2BVR - chains H and L of the 3 polymer chains in the assembly; structure by X-ray diffraction, 1.25 A resolution.

[Chain H]
Protein: Alpha thrombin
From: Homo sapiens
Notes: EC 3.4.21.5; fragment: large subunit, residues 364-622
Reference sequence: P00734 (THRB_HUMAN); aligned in 2 segments with insertions or deletions, so no single offset holds: 16-146 ~ UniProt 364-509; 149-247 ~ UniProt 516-622
Sequence (252 residues; each row starts with the number of its first residue; note: 3 numbers in that range are skipped by the numbering (no residue carries them; nothing is unmodelled there); a row labelled like 60A-60I holds insertion residues (60A, then the next letters in order)):
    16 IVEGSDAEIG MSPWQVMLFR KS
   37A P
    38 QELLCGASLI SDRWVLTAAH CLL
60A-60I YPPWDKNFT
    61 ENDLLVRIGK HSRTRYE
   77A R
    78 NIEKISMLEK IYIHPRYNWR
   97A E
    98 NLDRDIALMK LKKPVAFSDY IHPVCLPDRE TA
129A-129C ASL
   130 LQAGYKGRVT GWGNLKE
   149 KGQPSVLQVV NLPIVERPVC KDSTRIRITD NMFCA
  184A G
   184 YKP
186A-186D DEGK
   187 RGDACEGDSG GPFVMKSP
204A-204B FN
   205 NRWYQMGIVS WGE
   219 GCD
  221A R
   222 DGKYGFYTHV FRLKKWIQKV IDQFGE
Unresolved in the structure: 247
Disulfides: Cys42-Cys58, Cys168-Cys182, Cys191-Cys220
Small-molecule neighbours: 4CP (2-[2-(4-chloro-phenylsulfanyl)-acetylamino]-3-(4-guanidino-phenyl)-propionamide): Trp60D, Asp189, Ala190, Cys191, Glu192, Ser195, Val213, Ser214, Trp215, Gly216, Glu217, Gly219, Cys220, Gly226, Phe227, Tyr228
UniProt features mapped onto this chain:
  - active site (Charge relay system): His57, Asp102
  - glycosylation: Asn60G (N-linked (GlcNAc...) (complex) asparagine)

[Chain L]
Protein: Alpha thrombin
From: Homo sapiens
Notes: EC 3.4.21.5; fragment: small subunit, residues 328-363
Reference sequence: P00734 (THRB_HUMAN); the construct lacks a stretch of the UniProt sequence and is renumbered around it, so the offset changes along the chain: -5 to -1 = UniProt 328-332; 1-14 = UniProt 336-349; 15-17 = UniProt 361-363
Sequence (36 residues; numbered -5 to 17 plus 14 insertion-coded residues; 1 number in that range is skipped by the numbering (no residue carries it; nothing is unmodelled there); the number before each row is that of its first residue; a row labelled like 0A-0B holds insertion residues (0A, then the next letters in order); numbers below 1 keep their minus sign (Thr-5 is residue -5)):
    -5 TFGSG
 0A-0B EA
    1A D
     1 CGLRPLFEKK SLED
14A-14K KTERELLESYI
    15 DGR
Unresolved in the structure: -5 to -1, 0A, 16-17
UniProt features mapped onto this chain:
  - site: Arg17 (Cleavage)

[How chain H and chain L interact]
Disulfides between the chains: Cys122(H)-Cys1(L)
Residue-residue contacts - 59 pairs, chain H then chain L:
  Glu23(H) - Phe7(L)
  Glu23(H) - Asp14(L)
  Glu23(H) - Lys14A(L)  hydrogen bond (side chain-backbone)
  Ile24(H) - Leu6(L)
  Ile24(H) - Phe7(L)
  Gly25(H) - Arg4(L)
  Gly25(H) - Phe7(L)
  Met26(H) - Arg4(L)  hydrogen bond (backbone-side chain)
  Met26(H) - Phe7(L)  hydrophobic
  Met26(H) - Asp14(L)
  Pro28(H) - Arg4(L)
  Trp29(H) - Gly2(L)
  Trp29(H) - Arg4(L)
  Ser115(H) - Pro5(L)
  Asp116(H) - Pro5(L)
  Asp116(H) - Leu6(L)
  His119(H) - Asp1A(L)  salt bridge
  His119(H) - Leu3(L)  hydrogen bond (side chain-backbone)
  His119(H) - Pro5(L)
  Pro120(H) - Cys1(L)
  Pro120(H) - Gly2(L)  hydrogen bond (backbone-backbone)
  Val121(H) - Cys1(L)
  Cys122(H) - Cys1(L)  disulfide
  Cys122(H) - Gly2(L)
  Gly133(H) - Ser14I(L)
  Tyr134(H) - Ser14I(L)
  Tyr134(H) - Tyr14J(L)  hydrophobic
  Tyr134(H) - Ile14K(L)  hydrogen bond (side chain-backbone)
  Lys135(H) - Glu14E(L)  salt bridge
  Lys135(H) - Leu14F(L)
  Lys135(H) - Ser14I(L)  hydrogen bond (backbone-side chain)
  Lys135(H) - Tyr14J(L)  hydrogen bond (backbone-side chain)
  Gly136(H) - Leu14F(L)
  Arg137(H) - Arg4(L)
  Arg137(H) - Asp14(L)  salt bridge
  Arg137(H) - Thr14B(L)  hydrogen bond
  Arg137(H) - Glu14C(L)
  Asn159(H) - Thr14B(L)  hydrogen bond
  Asn159(H) - Glu14E(L)  hydrogen bond
  Asn159(H) - Leu14F(L)
  Tyr184(H) - Glu14E(L)  hydrogen bond
  Met201(H) - Tyr14J(L)
  Lys202(H) - Glu8(L)  salt bridge
  Lys202(H) - Glu14C(L)  salt bridge
  Lys202(H) - Tyr14J(L)
  Pro204(H) - Leu14G(L)  hydrophobic
  Pro204(H) - Tyr14J(L)
  Asn205(H) - Leu3(L)
  Asn205(H) - Glu8(L)
  Arg206(H) - Ala0B(L)  hydrogen bond (side chain-backbone)
  Arg206(H) - Cys1(L)  hydrogen bond (side chain-backbone)
  Arg206(H) - Asp1A(L)
  Arg206(H) - Gly2(L)
  Arg206(H) - Leu3(L)
  Trp207(H) - Gly2(L)  hydrogen bond (backbone-backbone)
  Trp207(H) - Arg4(L)
  Trp207(H) - Glu8(L)  hydrogen bond
  Trp207(H) - Asp14(L)
  Trp207(H) - Leu14F(L)  hydrophobic
Also at the interface, not in a pair above, chain H (26 interface residues in all): Tyr117

[In short]
The interface between chain H and chain L involves 26 residues on one side and 20 on the other; the contacts
include 1 disulfide bond, 15 hydrogen bonds and 5 salt bridges. Polar contacts include His119(H)-Asp1A(L),
Lys135(H)-Glu14E(L) and Arg137(H)-Asp14(L). Ligands of chain H: compound 4CP.
Here chain H is Alpha thrombin and chain L is Alpha thrombin, both from Homo sapiens. Entry 2BVR (Human
thrombin complexed with fragment-based small molecules occupying the S1 pocket) was determined by X-ray
diffraction.
